Entry 7AFI (electron microscopy, 3.53 A resolution); this record covers chains A and E of the 13 polymer chains in the assembly.

Chain A:
Molecule: 16SrRNA
Source organism: Escherichia coli
Sequence (1541 nucleotides; numbered 1 to 1542; 1 number in that range is skipped by the numbering (no residue carries it; nothing is unmodelled there); the number before each row is that of its first residue):
     1 AAAUUGAAGAGUUUGAUCAUGGCUCAGAUUGAACGCUGGCGGCAGGCCUA
    51 ACACAUGCAAGUCGAACGGUAACAGGAAGAAGCUUGCUUCUUUGCUGACG
   101 AGUGGCGGACGGGUGAGUAAUGUCUGGGAAACUGCCUGAUGGAGGGGGAU
   151 AACUACUGGAAACGGUAGCUAAUACCGCAUAACGUCGCAAGACCAAAGAG
   201 GGGGACCUUCGGGCCUCUUGCCAUCGGAUGUGCCCAGAUGGGAUUAGCUA
   251 GUAGGUGGGGUAACGGCUCACCUAGGCGACGAUCCCUAGCUGGUCUGAGA
   301 GGAUGACCAGCCACACUGGAACUGAGACACGGUCCAGACUCCUACGGGAG
   351 GCAGCAGUGGGGAAUAUUGCACAAUGGGCGCAAGCCUGAUGCAGCCAUGC
   401 CGCGUGUAUGAAGAAGGCCUUCGGGUUGUAAAGUACUUUCAGCGGGGAGG
   451 AAGGGAGUAAAGUUAAUACCUUUGCUCAUUGACGUUACCCGCAGAAGAAG
   501 CACCGGCUAACUCCGUGCCAGCAGCCXCGGUAAUACGGAGGGUGCAAGCG
   551 UUAAUCGGAAUUACUGGGCGUAAAGCGCACGCAGGCGGUUUGUUAAGUCA
   601 GAUGUGAAAUCCCCGGGCUCAACCUGGGAACUGCAUCUGAUACUGGCAAG
   651 CUUGAGUCUCGUAGAGGGGGGUAGAAUUCCAGGUGUAGCGGUGAAAUGCG
   701 UAGAGAUCUGGAGGAAUACCGGUGGCGAAGGCGGCCCCCUGGACGAAGAC
   751 UGACGCUCAGGUGCGAAAGCGUGGGGAGCAAACAGGAUUAGAUACCCUGG
   801 UAGUCCACGCCGUAAACGAUGUCGACUUGGAGGUUGUGCCCUUGAGGCGU
   851 GGCUUCCGGAGCUAACGCGUUAAGUCGACCGCCUGGGGAGUACGGCCGCA
   901 AGGUUAAAACUCAAAUGAAUUGACGGGGGC
   932 CCGCACAAGCGGUGGAGCAUGUGGUUUAAUUCGAUGXAACGCGAAGAACC
   982 UUACCUGGUCUUGACAUCCACGGAAGUUUUCAGAGAUGAGAAUGUGCCUU
  1032 CGGGAACCGUGAGACAGGUGCUGCAUGGCUGUCGUCAGCUCGUGUUGUGA
  1082 AAUGUUGGGUUAAGUCCCGCAACGAGCGCAACCCUUAUCCUUUGUUGCCA
  1132 GCGGUCCGGCCGGGAACUCAAAGGAGACUGCCAGUGAUAAACUGGAGGAA
  1182 GGUGGGGAUGACGUCAAGUCAUCAUGGCCCUUACGACCAGGGCUACACAC
  1232 GUGCUACAAUGGCGCAUACAAAGAGAAGCGACCUCGCGAGAGCAAGCGGA
  1282 CCUCAUAAAGUGCGUCGUAGUCCGGAUUGGAGUCUGCAACUCGACUCCAU
  1332 GAAGUCGGAAUCGCUAGUAAUCGUGGAUCAGAAUGCCACGGUGAAUACGU
  1382 UCCCGGCCUUGAACACACCGCCCGUXACACCAUGGGAGUGGGUUGCAAAA
  1432 GAAGUAGGUAGCUUAACCUUCGGGAGGGCGCUUACCACUUUGUGAUUCAU
  1482 GACUGGGGUGAAGUCGUAACAAGGUAACCGUAGGGGAACCUGCGGUUGGA
  1532 UCACCUCCUUA
Not modelled in the structure: 932-1386, 1401-1408, 1492-1501, 1541-1542
Modified residues: PSU (pseudouridine-5'-monophosphate) at position 516, G7M (N7-methyl-guanosine-5'-monophosphate) at position 527, 2MG (2N-methylguanosine-5'-monophosphate) at position 967, 5MC (5-methylcytidine-5'-monophosphate) at position 968, 2MG (2N-methylguanosine-5'-monophosphate) at position 1208, 4OC (4n,o2'-methylcytidine-5'-monophosphate) at position 1402, 5MC (5-methylcytidine-5'-monophosphate) at position 1407, UR3 (3-methyluridine-5'-monophoshate) at position 1498, 2MG (2N-methylguanosine-5'-monophosphate) at position 1516, MA6 (6N-dimethyladenosine-5'-monophoshate) at position 1518, MA6 (6N-dimethyladenosine-5'-monophoshate) at position 1519
Metal / ion sites: Mg2+ site 1 near G21 (its only coordinating residue here); Mg2+ site 2 near G41 (its only coordinating residue here); Mg2+ site 3: C48, G115; Mg2+ site 4 near A53 (its only coordinating residue here); Mg2+ site 5 near U56 (its only coordinating residue here); Mg2+ site 6: A59, U387; Mg2+ site 7: A109, G331; Mg2+ site 8 near G111 (its only coordinating residue here); Mg2+ site 9 near G113 (its only coordinating residue here); Mg2+ site 10: A116, G117, G289; Mg2+ site 11: G145, A197; Mg2+ site 12: A174, C175; 19 more Mg2+ sites not listed

Chain E:
Molecule: 30S ribosomal protein S5
Source organism: Escherichia coli
UniProtKB: C3SR27 (C3SR27_ECOLX); residues 1-167 here = UniProt positions 1-167
Chain sequence (167 residues; each row starts with the number of its first residue):
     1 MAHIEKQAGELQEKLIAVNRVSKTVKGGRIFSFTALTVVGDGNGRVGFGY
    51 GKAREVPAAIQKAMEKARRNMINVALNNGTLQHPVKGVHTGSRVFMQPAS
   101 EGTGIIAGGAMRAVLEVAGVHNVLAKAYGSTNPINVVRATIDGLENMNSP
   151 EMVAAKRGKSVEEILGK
Not modelled in the structure: 1-9, 166-167

Chain A / chain E interface:
Pairs across the interface - 52 pairs, chain A then chain E:
  U5(A) with Ser-100(E), base contact
  G6(A) with Ala-99(E), base contact; Ser-100(E), hydrogen bond to the base; Thr-103(E), base contact; Leu-124(E), base contact
  A7(A) with Phe-95(E), base contact; Gln-97(E), base contact; Ile-106(E), sugar contact; Leu-124(E), base contact; Ala-125(E), hydrogen bond to the sugar; Lys-126(E), sugar contact
  A8(A) with Ile-106(E), base contact; Ala-107(E), sugar contact; Gly-108(E), hydrogen bond to the sugar; Arg-112(E), hydrogen bond to the base; Ala-125(E), sugar contact; Lys-126(E), sugar contact
  G9(A) with Gly-108(E), phosphate contact; Met-111(E), phosphate contact; Lys-126(E), salt bridge to the phosphate; Ala-127(E), phosphate contact
  A10(A) with Thr-131(E), hydrogen bond to the phosphate
  G15(A) with Ser-22(E), hydrogen bond to the sugar; Thr-24(E), base contact; Arg-29(E), hydrogen bond to the sugar
  A16(A) with Val-21(E), sugar contact; Ser-22(E), hydrogen bond to the sugar
  U17(A) with Asn-19(E), hydrogen bond to the phosphate
  C18(A) with Asn-132(E), hydrogen bond to the phosphate; Asn-135(E), phosphate contact
  A19(A) with Thr-90(E), phosphate contact; Ser-130(E), hydrogen bond to the phosphate; Asn-132(E), phosphate contact; Asn-135(E), phosphate contact
  U20(A) with Ser-130(E), phosphate contact
  A559(A) with Lys-126(E), salt bridge to the phosphate
  A560(A) with Tyr-128(E), stacking on the base
  G568(A) with Arg-93(E), salt bridge to the phosphate
  A864(A) with Thr-90(E), phosphate contact
  U921(A) with Thr-24(E), hydrogen bond to the sugar
  G922(A) with Thr-24(E), sugar contact; Lys-26(E), phosphate contact
  A923(A) with Lys-26(E), phosphate contact
  A1534(A) with Arg-29(E), hydrogen bond to the base
  C1535(A) with Arg-29(E), salt bridge to the phosphate
  C1536(A) with Phe-31(E), sugar contact
  U1537(A) with Arg-20(E), hydrogen bond to the sugar; Phe-33(E), base contact
  C1538(A) with Val-18(E), base contact; Val-56(E), base contact
  C1539(A) with Ile-60(E), base contact
  U1540(A) with Leu-15(E), base contact
Also at the interface, not in a pair above, chain A (28 interface residues in all): G558, G567
Also at the interface, not in a pair above, chain E (39 interface residues in all): Lys-23, Val-25, Pro-57, Ile-105, Gly-129

In short:
28 residues of chain A and 39 residues of chain E are in contact; the contacts include 14 hydrogen bonds, 4
salt bridges and 1 aromatic stacking contact. Polar contacts include G6(A)/Ser-100(E), A8(A)/Arg-112(E) and
A1534(A)/Arg-29(E). C48(A) and G115(A) coordinate Mg2+ site 3.
Here chain A is 16SrRNA and chain E is 30S ribosomal protein S5, both from Escherichia coli. Entry 7AFI
(Bacterial 30S ribosomal subunit assembly complex state C (body domain)) was determined by electron microscopy
(same publication as 7AF3, 7AF5, 7AF8, 7AFA, 7AFD, 7AFH and 17 further entries).
